7N66 - chain A; structure by X-ray diffraction, 2.10 A resolution.

Chain A:
Molecule: Beta-secretase 1
Organism: Homo sapiens
Notes: EC 3.4.23.46
UniProtKB: P56817 (BACE1_HUMAN); residues -18 to 393 here correspond to UniProt positions 43-454 (UniProt number = residue number + 61)
Amino-acid sequence (416 residues; numbered -22 to 393; the number before each row is that of its first residue; numbers below 1 keep their minus sign (Gly-22 is residue -22)):
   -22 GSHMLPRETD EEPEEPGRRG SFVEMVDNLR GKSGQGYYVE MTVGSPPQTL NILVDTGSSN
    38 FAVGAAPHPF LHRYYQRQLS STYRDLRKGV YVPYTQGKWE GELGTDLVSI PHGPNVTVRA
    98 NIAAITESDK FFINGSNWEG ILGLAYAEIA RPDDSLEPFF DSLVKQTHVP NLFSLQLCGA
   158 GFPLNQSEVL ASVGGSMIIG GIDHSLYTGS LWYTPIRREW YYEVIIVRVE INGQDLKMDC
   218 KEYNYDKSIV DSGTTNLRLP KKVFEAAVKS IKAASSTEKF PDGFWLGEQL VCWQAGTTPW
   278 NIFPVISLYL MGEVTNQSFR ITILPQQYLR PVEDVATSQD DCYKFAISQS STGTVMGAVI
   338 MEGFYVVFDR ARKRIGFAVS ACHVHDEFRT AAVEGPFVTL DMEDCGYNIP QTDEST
Not modelled in the structure: -22 to -5, 158-167, 387-393
Disulfide bonds: Cys155-Cys359, Cys217-Cys382, Cys269-Cys319
Differences from the reference sequence: expression tag (-22 to -19)
Residues lining bound ligands: 0EW (N-{3-[(2S,5R)-6-amino-5-(ethanesulfonyl)-2-(fluoromethyl)-5-methyl-2,3,4,5-tetrahydropyridin-2-yl]-4-fluorophenyl}-2,2-difluoro-2H-[1,3]dioxolo[4,5-c]pyridine-6-carboxamide): Gly11, Gln12, Gly13, Tyr14, Leu30, Asp32, Gly34, Ser35, Tyr71, Phe108, Ile110, Trp115, Ile118, Tyr198, Ile226, Asp228, Ser229, Gly230, Thr231, Thr232, Arg307, Ala335, Glu339
Curated features (UniProtKB/Swiss-Prot):
  - active site: Asp32, Asp228
  - modified residue (N6-acetyllysine): Lys65, Lys214, Lys218, Lys224, Lys238, Lys239, Lys246
  - glycosylation (N-linked (GlcNAc...) asparagine): Asn92, Asn111, Asn162, Asn293

Summary:
Bound to chain A: compound 0EW. UniProt lists active-site residues Asp32 and Asp228.
Chain A is Beta-secretase 1 (Homo sapiens); the structure, BACE-1 in complex with ligand 12, was determined by
X-ray diffraction (same publication as 7N4N).
